Entry 7ZQQ (X-ray diffraction, 1.75 A resolution); this record covers chains A and B.

# Chain A
Protein: Molybdenum storage protein subunit alpha
Source organism: Azotobacter vinelandii
UniProt: P84308 (MOSA_AZOVD); residue numbers follow UniProt; this construct covers 2-276
Chain sequence (275 residues; numbered 2 to 276; the number before each row is that of its first residue):
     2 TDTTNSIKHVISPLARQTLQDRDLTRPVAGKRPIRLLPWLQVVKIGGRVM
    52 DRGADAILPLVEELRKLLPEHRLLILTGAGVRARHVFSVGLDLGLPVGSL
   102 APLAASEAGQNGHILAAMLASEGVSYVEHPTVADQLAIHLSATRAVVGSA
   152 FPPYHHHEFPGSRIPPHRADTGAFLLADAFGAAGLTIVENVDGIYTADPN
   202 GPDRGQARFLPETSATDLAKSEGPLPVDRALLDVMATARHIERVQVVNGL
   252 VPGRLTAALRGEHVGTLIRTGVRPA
Unresolved in the structure: 2-30
Bound ions: unknown ligand W site 1 near Glu-129 (its only coordinating residue here); unknown ligand W site 2 near His-140 (its only coordinating residue here); Mg2+: Glu-190, Pro-227 (together with ATP)
Residues lining bound ligands: ATP (adenosine-5'-triphosphate): Lys-45, Ile-46, Gly-47, Gly-48, Arg-49, Val-50, Gly-79, Ala-80, Gly-81, Arg-85, Ala-170, Asp-171, Glu-190, Asn-191, Val-192, Gly-194, Ile-195, Tyr-196, Ala-198, Asp-199, Pro-200, Asn-201, Pro-225, Leu-226, Pro-227

# Chain B
Protein: Molybdenum storage protein subunit beta
Source organism: Azotobacter vinelandii
UniProt: P84253 (MOSB_AZOVD); residues 2-270 here = UniProt positions 2-270
Chain sequence (269 residues; each row starts with the number of its first residue):
     2 ANSTAELEELLMQRSLTDPQLQAAAAAAADFRILPDATVIKIGGQSVIDR
    52 GRAAVYPLVDEIVAARKNHKLLIGTGAGTRARHLYSIAAGLGLPAGVLAQ
   102 LGSSVADQNAAMLGQLLAKHGIPVVGGAGHSAVPLSLAEVNAVVFSGMPP
   152 YKLWMRPAAEGVIPPYRTDAGCFLLAEQFGCKQMIFVKDEDGLYTANPKT
   202 SKDATFIPRISVDEMKAKGLHDSILEFPVLDLLQSAQHVREVQVVNGLVP
   252 GNLTRALAGEHVGTIITAS
Unresolved in the structure: 2
Sequence notes: engineered mutation His-131 (Leu in P84253)
Bound ions: unknown ligand W: Asp-108, Ser-147
Residues lining bound ligands: ATP (adenosine-5'-triphosphate): Lys-42, Gly-44, Gly-45, Gln-46, Ser-47, Gly-77, Ala-78, Gly-79, Thr-169, Asp-170, Lys-189, Asp-190, Glu-191, Gly-193, Leu-194, Tyr-195, Ala-197, Asn-198, Pro-199, Lys-200, Leu-221, Ser-224, Ile-225

# Chain A / chain B interface
Contacting residue pairs (91; chain A residue first):
  Pro-34(A) / Gly-93(B)
  Pro-34(A) / Leu-94(B)
  Pro-34(A) / Pro-95(B)
  Ile-35(A) / Leu-92(B)
  Ile-35(A) / Gly-93(B)  hydrogen bond (backbone-backbone)
  Leu-37(A) / Leu-94(B)  hydrophobic
  Leu-37(A) / Val-98(B)  hydrophobic
  Arg-49(A) / Met-13(B)  hydrogen bond (side chain-backbone)
  Arg-49(A) / Arg-15(B)
  Val-82(A) / Met-13(B)  hydrophobic
  Arg-85(A) / Leu-12(B)  hydrogen bond (side chain-backbone)
  Arg-85(A) / Arg-15(B)  hydrogen bond (side chain-backbone)
  Arg-85(A) / Ser-16(B)
  Arg-85(A) / Leu-17(B)
  His-86(A) / Met-13(B)
  Phe-88(A) / Leu-17(B)  hydrophobic
  Ser-89(A) / Glu-9(B)
  Ser-89(A) / Leu-12(B)
  Leu-92(A) / Ala-29(B)
  Asp-93(A) / Thr-5(B)
  Leu-94(A) / Phe-32(B)
  Gly-95(A) / Ala-30(B)
  Gly-95(A) / Asp-31(B)
  Gly-95(A) / Phe-32(B)  hydrogen bond (backbone-backbone)
  Pro-97(A) / Phe-32(B)
  Pro-97(A) / Gln-179(B)
  Val-98(A) / Gln-179(B)
  Gly-99(A) / Gln-179(B)  hydrogen bond (backbone-side chain)
  Ser-100(A) / Ile-34(B)
  Ser-100(A) / Gln-179(B)  hydrogen bond
  His-130(A) / Trp-155(B)
  Ala-134(A) / Gln-101(B)
  Ala-134(A) / Leu-154(B)
  Ala-134(A) / Trp-155(B)  hydrophobic
  Asp-135(A) / Gln-101(B)  hydrogen bond
  Pro-153(A) / Trp-155(B)
  Pro-154(A) / Pro-151(B)
  Pro-154(A) / Tyr-152(B)
  Pro-154(A) / Trp-155(B)
  Tyr-155(A) / Pro-151(B)
  Tyr-155(A) / Tyr-152(B)  hydrophobic
  Tyr-155(A) / Trp-155(B)  hydrogen bond (side chain-backbone)
  Tyr-155(A) / Arg-157(B)
  His-157(A) / Gln-179(B)  hydrogen bond
  His-158(A) / Pro-151(B)
  His-158(A) / Tyr-152(B)  hydrogen bond (backbone-side chain)
  His-158(A) / Gly-172(B)  hydrogen bond (side chain-backbone)
  His-158(A) / Leu-175(B)
  His-158(A) / Leu-176(B)
  Glu-159(A) / Gln-179(B)  hydrogen bond (backbone-side chain)
  Phe-160(A) / Tyr-152(B)
  Phe-160(A) / Tyr-167(B)
  Phe-160(A) / Leu-233(B)  hydrophobic
  Pro-161(A) / Leu-175(B)
  Pro-161(A) / Glu-178(B)
  Pro-161(A) / Gln-179(B)
  Pro-161(A) / Leu-233(B)
  Pro-161(A) / Ser-236(B)
  Pro-161(A) / Ala-237(B)  hydrophobic
  Gly-162(A) / Ser-236(B)  hydrogen bond (backbone-backbone)
  Gly-162(A) / Gln-238(B)
  Ser-163(A) / Gln-23(B)  hydrogen bond
  Arg-164(A) / Ala-26(B)
  Arg-164(A) / Ala-27(B)
  Arg-164(A) / Ala-29(B)  hydrogen bond (side chain-backbone)
  Arg-164(A) / Ala-30(B)  hydrogen bond (side chain-backbone)
  Ile-165(A) / Leu-17(B)  hydrophobic
  Ile-165(A) / Leu-22(B)  hydrophobic
  Ile-165(A) / Gln-23(B)
  Ile-165(A) / Ala-26(B)  hydrophobic
  Arg-169(A) / Leu-17(B)
  Arg-169(A) / Thr-18(B)
  Gly-173(A) / Trp-155(B)
  Leu-176(A) / Trp-155(B)
  Leu-176(A) / Met-156(B)
  Leu-177(A) / Leu-154(B)  hydrophobic
  Leu-177(A) / Trp-155(B)
  Ala-180(A) / Pro-95(B)
  Ala-180(A) / Leu-154(B)
  Phe-181(A) / Leu-154(B)  hydrophobic
  Pro-225(A) / Thr-18(B)
  Leu-226(A) / Ser-16(B)  hydrogen bond (backbone-side chain)
  Leu-226(A) / Thr-18(B)  hydrogen bond (backbone-side chain)
  Val-228(A) / Thr-18(B)
  Asp-234(A) / Arg-157(B)  hydrogen bond (backbone-side chain)
  Thr-238(A) / Arg-157(B)  hydrogen bond
  Thr-238(A) / Pro-158(B)
  Arg-240(A) / Pro-158(B)
  Arg-240(A) / Ala-159(B)  hydrogen bond (side chain-backbone)
  Arg-240(A) / Ala-160(B)
  Arg-240(A) / Gly-162(B)  hydrogen bond (side chain-backbone)
Also at the interface, not in a pair above, chain A (52 interface residues in all): Leu-96, Pro-131, Val-133, Pro-203, Gly-224, Asp-229, Arg-230, Val-235
Also at the interface, not in a pair above, chain B (51 interface residues in all): Leu-8, Asp-19, Pro-20, Pro-150, Lys-153, Val-163, Phe-180, His-239

# Summary
The interface between chain A and chain B involves 52 residues on one side and 51 on the other, with 23
hydrogen bonds. Polar pairs include Arg-49(A)/Met-13(B), Arg-85(A)/Leu-12(B) and Arg-85(A)/Arg-15(B). One ATP
molecule is bound between chain A and chain B. Chain B binds ATP.
Chain A is Molybdenum storage protein subunit alpha and chain B is Molybdenum storage protein subunit beta,
both from Azotobacter vinelandii; the structure, Molybdenum storage protein - LB131H, was determined by X-ray
diffraction (same publication as 7ZR4, 7ZSE and 7Z5J).
